PDB entry 7SJ8 | electron microscopy, 3.60 A resolution | chains A and C of the 12 polymer chains in the assembly

# Chain A (and C)
Molecule: Tubulin alpha-1B chain
Organism: Homo sapiens
Notes: chain C of this document is another copy of the same molecule, construct and numbering; everything in this record applies to it too
UniProt: P68363 (TBA1B_HUMAN); numbering as in UniProt; present here: 1-37, 43-451
Amino-acid sequence (457 residues; row label = number of the first residue in the row; note: 2 numbers in that range are skipped by the numbering (no residue carries them; nothing is unmodelled there); a row labelled like 37A-37H holds insertion residues (37A, then the next letters in order)):
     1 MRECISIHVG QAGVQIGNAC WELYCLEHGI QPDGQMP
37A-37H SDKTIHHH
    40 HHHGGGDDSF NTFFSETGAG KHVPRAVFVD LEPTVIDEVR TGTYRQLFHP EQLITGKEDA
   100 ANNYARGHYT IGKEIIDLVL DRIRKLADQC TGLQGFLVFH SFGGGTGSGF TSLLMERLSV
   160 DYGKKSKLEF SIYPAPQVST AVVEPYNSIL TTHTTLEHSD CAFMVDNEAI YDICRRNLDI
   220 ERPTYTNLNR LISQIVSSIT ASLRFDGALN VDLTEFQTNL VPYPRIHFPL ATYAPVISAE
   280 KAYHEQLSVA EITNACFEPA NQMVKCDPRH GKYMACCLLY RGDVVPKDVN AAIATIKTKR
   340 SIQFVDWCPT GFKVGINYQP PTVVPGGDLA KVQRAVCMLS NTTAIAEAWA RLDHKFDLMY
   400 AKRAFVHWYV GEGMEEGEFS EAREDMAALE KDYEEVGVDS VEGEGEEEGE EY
Not modelled in the structure: 37A-37H, 43-46, 442-451
Differences from the reference sequence: insertion (37F-37H, 40-42)
Metal / ion sites: Mg2+: Glu71 (together with GTP)
Small-molecule neighbours: GTP (guanosine-5'-triphosphate): Gly10, Gln11, Ala12, Gln15, Glu71, Asp98, Ala99, Ala100, Asn101, Ser140, Gly142, Gly143, Gly144, Thr145, Gly146, Ile171, Thr179, Glu183, Asn206, Tyr224, Leu227, Asn228, Ile231
What the authors report for this chain:
  - catalytic residues: Glu254 (citing earlier work)

# Chain A / chain C interface
Pairs across the interface (12):
  Lys280(A) - His88(C)
  Tyr282(A) - Lys60(C)
  His283(A) - Lys60(C)
  His283(A) - Val62(C)
  His283(A) - Gln85(C)
  His283(A) - Leu86(C)
  His283(A) - Phe87(C)  hydrogen bond (side chain-backbone)
  His283(A) - His88(C)  hydrogen bond (side chain-backbone)
  His283(A) - Pro89(C)
  Glu284(A) - Thr56(C)
  Glu284(A) - His88(C)  salt bridge
  Gln285(A) - Glu55(C)
Interface residues without a listed pair, chain A (6 interface residues in all): Glu297
Interface residues without a listed pair, chain C (11 interface residues in all): Lys124, Gln128

# In short
The interface between chain A and chain C involves 6 residues on one side and 11 on the other; the contacts
include 2 hydrogen bonds and 1 salt bridge. Among the polar pairs are Glu284(A)-His88(C), His283(A)-Phe87(C)
and His283(A)-His88(C). Chain A binds GTP. From the paper: the catalytic residue Glu254(A).
Both chains are Tubulin alpha-1B chain (Homo sapiens). Entry 7SJ8 (13pf wildtype microtubule from recombinant
human tubulin decorated with kinesin) was determined by electron microscopy (same publication as 7SJ7, 7SJ9
and 7SJA).
